6JIB - chains A and B; structure by X-ray diffraction, 2.25 A resolution.

# Chain A (and B)
Protein: Bifunctional methylenetetrahydrofolate dehydrogenase/cyclohydrolase, mitochondrial
Organism: Homo sapiens
Notes: EC 1.5.1.15, 3.5.4.9; chain B of this document is another copy of the same molecule, construct and numbering; everything in this record applies to it too
UniProt: P13995 (MTDC_HUMAN); residue numbers follow UniProt; this construct covers 36-338
Amino-acid sequence (323 residues; row label = number of the first residue in the row):
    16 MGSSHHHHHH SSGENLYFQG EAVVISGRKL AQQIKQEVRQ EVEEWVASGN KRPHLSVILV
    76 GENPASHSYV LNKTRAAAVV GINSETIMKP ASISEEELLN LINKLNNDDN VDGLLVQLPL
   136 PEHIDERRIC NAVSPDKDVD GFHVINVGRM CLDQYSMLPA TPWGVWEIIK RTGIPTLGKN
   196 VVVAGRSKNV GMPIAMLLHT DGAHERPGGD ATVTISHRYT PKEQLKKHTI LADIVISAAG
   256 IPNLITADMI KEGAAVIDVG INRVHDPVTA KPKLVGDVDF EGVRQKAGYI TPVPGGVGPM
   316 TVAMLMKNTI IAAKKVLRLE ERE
Not modelled in the structure: 16-35, 281-285, 334-338 (chain B: 16-35, 282-285, 334-338)
Construct notes: expression tag (16-35)
Small-molecule neighbours:
  - BQF (4-(5-oxo-1,5-dihydro-2H-[1]benzopyrano[3,4-c]pyridine-3(4H)-carbonyl)benzoic acid), molecule 1: Arg43, Tyr84, Asn87, Lys88, Gln132, Leu133, Ile276, Pro309, Gly310, Gly311, Gly313, Pro314, Thr316, Val317
  - BQF, molecule 2: Ala199, Gly200, Ser231, His232, Arg233, Thr235, Lys237, Leu240, Ala254, Ile256, Leu259
What the authors report for this chain:
  - binding site for BQF: Gly310

# Chain A / chain B interface
Contacting residue pairs (68):
  Arg142(A) - Leu167(B)
  Arg142(A) - Gln169(B)
  Val159(A) - Gly163(B)
  Val159(A) - Arg164(B)
  Val159(A) - Leu167(B)  hydrophobic
  Gly163(A) - Val159(B)
  Gly163(A) - Gly163(B)
  Arg164(A) - Val159(B)
  Cys166(A) - Cys166(B)  hydrogen bond
  Cys166(A) - Lys203(B)  hydrogen bond (backbone-side chain)
  Cys166(A) - Met207(B)
  Leu167(A) - Arg142(B)
  Leu167(A) - Val159(B)  hydrophobic
  Leu167(A) - Lys203(B)
  Asp168(A) - Lys203(B)  salt bridge
  Gln169(A) - Arg142(B)
  Gly193(A) - Tyr234(B)
  Gly193(A) - Pro236(B)
  Asn195(A) - Gln239(B)  hydrogen bond
  Asn195(A) - His243(B)
  Arg201(A) - His214(B)  hydrogen bond (side chain-backbone)
  Arg201(A) - Thr215(B)
  Arg201(A) - Asp216(B)  salt bridge
  Arg201(A) - Asp225(B)  salt bridge
  Lys203(A) - Cys166(B)  hydrogen bond (side chain-backbone)
  Lys203(A) - Leu167(B)
  Lys203(A) - Asp168(B)  salt bridge
  Lys203(A) - Met211(B)
  Lys203(A) - Thr215(B)
  Met207(A) - Cys166(B)
  Met211(A) - Lys203(B)
  Met211(A) - Met207(B)  hydrophobic
  Met211(A) - Met211(B)  hydrophobic
  His214(A) - Arg201(B)  hydrogen bond (backbone-side chain)
  His214(A) - Ile230(B)
  His214(A) - His232(B)  hydrogen bond (backbone-side chain)
  Thr215(A) - Arg201(B)
  Thr215(A) - Lys203(B)
  Asp216(A) - Arg201(B)  salt bridge
  Asp225(A) - Arg201(B)  salt bridge
  Asp225(A) - His232(B)
  Asp225(A) - Tyr234(B)
  Ala226(A) - His232(B)  hydrogen bond (backbone-side chain)
  Thr227(A) - Thr229(B)
  Thr227(A) - Ile230(B)
  Thr227(A) - Thr235(B)  hydrogen bond
  Val228(A) - Val228(B)
  Val228(A) - Thr229(B)
  Val228(A) - Ile230(B)  hydrogen bond (backbone-backbone)
  Thr229(A) - Thr227(B)
  Thr229(A) - Val228(B)
  Thr229(A) - Thr229(B)  hydrogen bond
  Thr229(A) - His243(B)
  Ile230(A) - His214(B)
  Ile230(A) - Thr227(B)
  Ile230(A) - Val228(B)  hydrogen bond (backbone-backbone)
  His232(A) - His214(B)  hydrogen bond (side chain-backbone)
  His232(A) - Asp225(B)
  His232(A) - Ala226(B)  hydrogen bond (side chain-backbone)
  Tyr234(A) - Gly193(B)
  Tyr234(A) - Asp225(B)
  Thr235(A) - Thr227(B)  hydrogen bond
  Pro236(A) - Gly193(B)
  Gln239(A) - Asn195(B)  hydrogen bond
  Lys242(A) - Leu246(B)
  His243(A) - Asn195(B)
  His243(A) - His243(B)
  Leu246(A) - Leu246(B)  hydrophobic
Interface residues without a listed pair, chain A (37 interface residues in all): Phe157, Ile160, Val162, Leu192, Ser231, Arg233
Interface residues without a listed pair, chain B (37 interface residues in all): Phe157, Ile160, Val162, Leu192, Ser231, Arg233, Lys242

# Summary
The chain A/chain B interface involves 37 residues from each chain; the contacts include 16 hydrogen bonds and
6 salt bridges. Polar pairs include Asp168(A)-Lys203(B), Arg201(A)-Asp216(B) and Arg201(A)-Asp225(B). Bound to
chain A: compound BQF. The paper reports a binding site for BQF at Gly310(A).
Chain A and chain B are both Bifunctional methylenetetrahydrofolate dehydrogenase/cyclohydrolase,
mitochondrial (Homo sapiens); the structure, Human MTHFD2 in complex with DS44960156, was determined by X-ray
diffraction (same publication as 6JID).
